PDB entry 4GKK | X-ray diffraction, 3.20 A resolution | chains A and O of the 23 polymer chains in the assembly

Chain A:
Molecule: 16S rRNA
Organism: Thermus thermophilus
Sequence (1513 nucleotides; row label = number of the first residue in the row; note: 4 numbers in that range are skipped by the numbering (no residue carries them; nothing is unmodelled there)):
     5 UGGAGAGUUU GAUCCUGGCU CAGGGUGAAC GCUGGCGGCG UGCCUAAGAC AUGCAAGUCG
    65 UGCGGGCCGC GGGGUUUUAC UCCGUGGUCA GCGGCGGACG GGUGAGUAAC GCGUGGGUGA
   125 CCUACCCGGA AGAGGGGGAC AACCCGGGGA AACUCGGGCU AAUCCCCCAU GUGGACCCGC
   185 CCCUUGGGGU GUGUCCAAAG GGCUUUGCCC GCUUCCGGAU GGGCCCGCGU CCCAUCAGCU
   245 AGUUGGUGGG GUAAUGGCCC ACCAAGGCGA CGACGGGUAG CCGGUCUGAG AGGAUGGCCG
   305 GCCACAGGGG CACUGAGACA CGGGCCCCAC UCCUACGGGA GGCAGCAGUU AGGAAUCUUC
   365 CGCAAUGGGC GCAAGCCUGA CGGAGCGACG CCGCUUGGAG GAAGAAGCCC UUCGGGGUGU
   425 AAACUCCUGA ACCCGGGACG AAACCCCCGA CGAGGGGACU GACGGUACCG GGGUAAUAGC
   485 GCCGGCCAAC UCCGUGCCAG CAGCCGCGGU AAUACGGAGG GCGCGAGCGU UACCCGGAUU
   545 CACUGGGCGU AAAGGGCGUG UAGGCGGCCU GGGGCGUCCC AUGUGAAAGA CCACGGCUCA
   605 ACCGUGGGGG AGCGUGGGAU ACGCUCAGGC UAGACGGUGG GAGAGGGUGG UGGAAUUCCC
   665 GGAGUAGCGG UGAAAUGCGC AGAUACCGGG AGGAACGCCG AUGGCGAAGG CAGCCACCUG
   725 GUCCACCCGU GACGCUGAGG CGCGAAAGCG UGGGGAGCAA ACCGGAUUAG AUACCCGGGU
   785 AGUCCACGCC CUAAACGAUG CGCGCUAGGU CUCUGGGUCU CCUGGGGGCC GAAGCUAACG
   845 CGUUAAGCGC GCCGCCUGGG GAGUACGGCC GCAAGGCUGA AACUCAAAGG AAUUGACGGG
   905 GGCCCGCACA AGCGGUGGAG CAUGUGGUUU AAUUCGAAGC AACGCGAAGA ACCUUACCAG
   965 GCCUUGACAU GCUAGGGAAC CCGGGUGAAA GCCUGGGGUG CCCCGCGAGG GGAGCCCUAG
  1025 CACAGGUGCU GCAUGGCCGU CGUCAGCUCG UGCCGUGAGG UGUUGGGUUA AGUCCCGCAA
  1085 CGAGCGCAAC CCCCGCCGUU AGUUGCCAGC GGUUCGGCCG GGCACUCUAA CGGGACUGCC
  1145 CGCGAAAGCG GGAGGAAGGA GGGGACGACG UCUGGUCAGC AUGGCCCUUA CGGCCUGGGC
  1205 GACACACGUG CUACAAUGCC CACUACAAAG CGAUGCCACC CGGCAACGGG GAGCUAAUCG
  1265 CAAAAAGGUG GGCCCAGUUC GGAUUGGGGU CUGCAACCCG ACCCCAUGAA GCCGGAAUCG
  1325 CUAGUAAUCG CGGAUCAGCC AUGCCGCGGU GAAUACGUUC CCGGGCCUUG UACACACCGC
  1385 CCGUCACGCC AUGGGAGCGG GCUCUACCCG AAGUCGCCGG GAGCCUACGG GCAGGCGCCG
  1445 AGGGUAGGGC CCGUGACUGG GGCGAAGUCG UAACAAGGUA GCUGUACCGG AAGGUGCGGC
  1505 UGGAUCA
  1516 CUUUCU
Construct notes: expression tag (1005, 1013, 1225-1226); conflict U1517 (C1508 in 48256), U1519 (C1510 in 48256)
Bound ions: Mg2+ site 1: U12, G22; Mg2+ site 2 near G21 (its only coordinating residue here); Mg2+ site 3 near C48 (its only coordinating residue here); Mg2+ site 4 near A53 (its only coordinating residue here); Mg2+ site 5: G108, G110, G284; Mg2+ site 6 near G115 (its only coordinating residue here); Mg2+ site 7 near G175 (its only coordinating residue here); Mg2+ site 8 near A201 (its only coordinating residue here); Mg2+ site 9 near G246 (its only coordinating residue here); Mg2+ site 10 near G252 (its only coordinating residue here); Mg2+ site 11: G294, G541; Mg2+ site 12: G301, C302; 51 more Mg2+ sites not listed
Ligand contacts: paromomycin (PAR): G1387, U1388, C1389, A1390, C1391, G1466, C1467, G1468, A1469, A1470, G1471, U1472, C1473

Chain O:
Name: 30S ribosomal protein S15
Organism: Thermus thermophilus
UniProt: Q5SJ76 (RS15_THET8); residue numbers follow UniProt; this construct covers 2-89
Sequence (88 residues; row label = number of the first residue in the row):
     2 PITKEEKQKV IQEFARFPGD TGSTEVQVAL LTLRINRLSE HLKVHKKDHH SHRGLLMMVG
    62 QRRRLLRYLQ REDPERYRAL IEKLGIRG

Chain A / chain O interface:
Pairs across the interface - 74 pairs, chain A then chain O:
  G562(A) - Arg54(O)  hydrogen bond to the sugar
  U563(A) - Arg54(O)  salt bridge to the phosphate
  U563(A) - Leu57(O)  sugar contact
  U563(A) - Met58(O)  sugar contact
  G564(A) - Gly61(O)  phosphate contact
  G564(A) - Arg64(O)  hydrogen bond to the phosphate
  G564(A) - Arg65(O)  salt bridge to the phosphate
  U565(A) - Arg64(O)  salt bridge to the phosphate
  U565(A) - Arg65(O)  salt bridge to the phosphate
  U565(A) - Arg68(O)  salt bridge to the phosphate
  A566(A) - Arg68(O)  salt bridge to the phosphate
  C639(A) - Gln28(O)  hydrogen bond to the sugar
  C639(A) - Gln62(O)  hydrogen bond to the sugar
  G640(A) - Thr22(O)  hydrogen bond to the base
  G640(A) - Gly23(O)  sugar contact
  G640(A) - Gln28(O)  sugar contact
  G641(A) - Lys8(O)  salt bridge to the phosphate
  G641(A) - Ile12(O)  phosphate contact
  G641(A) - Thr22(O)  sugar contact
  G641(A) - Leu31(O)  sugar contact
  U642(A) - Lys8(O)  salt bridge to the phosphate
  U642(A) - Gln9(O)  hydrogen bond to the phosphate
  G643(A) - Lys5(O)  salt bridge to the phosphate
  G644(A) - Lys5(O)  salt bridge to the phosphate
  G649(A) - His51(O)  base contact
  G649(A) - Ser52(O)  base contact
  G650(A) - His42(O)  hydrogen bond to the base
  G650(A) - Asp49(O)  hydrogen bond to the sugar
  G650(A) - His50(O)  sugar contact
  G650(A) - His51(O)  hydrogen bond to the sugar
  G651(A) - His46(O)  sugar contact
  G651(A) - Lys48(O)  phosphate contact
  G651(A) - Asp49(O)  sugar contact
  U652(A) - His46(O)  sugar contact
  U652(A) - Lys48(O)  salt bridge to the phosphate
  A711(A) - Arg54(O)  salt bridge to the phosphate
  A712(A) - His51(O)  base contact
  G713(A) - His51(O)  hydrogen bond to the base
  C722(A) - Pro2(O)  phosphate contact
  C722(A) - His42(O)  hydrogen bond to the sugar
  C722(A) - His46(O)  sugar contact
  U723(A) - Pro2(O)  phosphate contact
  U723(A) - Arg38(O)  salt bridge to the phosphate
  U723(A) - Leu39(O)  phosphate contact
  U723(A) - His42(O)  hydrogen bond to the sugar
  U723(A) - Ser52(O)  hydrogen bond to the sugar
  G724(A) - Arg35(O)  salt bridge to the phosphate
  G724(A) - Leu39(O)  sugar contact
  G724(A) - His51(O)  sugar contact
  G724(A) - Ser52(O)  sugar contact
  G724(A) - Gly55(O)  sugar contact
  G725(A) - Arg35(O)  salt bridge to the phosphate
  G733(A) - Phe18(O)  phosphate contact
  G733(A) - Asp21(O)  hydrogen bond to the sugar
  G733(A) - Thr22(O)  hydrogen bond to the sugar
  G733(A) - Gly23(O)  hydrogen bond to the base
  G733(A) - Ser24(O)  sugar contact
  G733(A) - Gln28(O)  base contact
  U734(A) - Phe18(O)  phosphate contact
  U734(A) - Gly23(O)  sugar contact
  U734(A) - Ser24(O)  sugar contact
  U734(A) - Thr25(O)  sugar contact
  G735(A) - Tyr69(O)  sugar contact
  A736(A) - Tyr69(O)  hydrogen bond to the phosphate
  A736(A) - Glu73(O)  phosphate contact
  C737(A) - Arg65(O)  sugar contact
  C737(A) - Leu66(O)  sugar contact
  C737(A) - Tyr69(O)  sugar contact
  C737(A) - Arg72(O)  salt bridge to the phosphate
  G738(A) - Arg65(O)  salt bridge to the phosphate
  C747(A) - His50(O)  phosphate contact
  G748(A) - His50(O)  phosphate contact
  A790(A) - Lys48(O)  salt bridge to the phosphate
  C791(A) - Lys48(O)  salt bridge to the phosphate
Also at the interface, not in a pair above, chain A (36 interface residues in all): G710, C732, G741, G746
Also at the interface, not in a pair above, chain O (39 interface residues in all): Gly20, His53, Met59

In short:
The interface between chain A and chain O involves 36 residues on one side and 39 on the other; the contacts
include 17 hydrogen bonds and 19 salt bridges. Polar pairs include G640(A)-Thr22(O), G650(A)-His42(O) and
G713(A)-His51(O). Chain A binds paromomycin.
Chain A is 16S rRNA and chain O is 30S ribosomal protein S15, both from Thermus thermophilus; the structure,
Structure of the Thermus thermophilus 30S ribosomal subunit complexed with a human mitochondrial anticodon
stem loop ..., was determined by X-ray diffraction together with 4GKJ from the same study.
